PDB entry 7NQD | X-ray diffraction, 2.97 A resolution | chain A

== Chain A ==
Name: TPR_REGION domain-containing protein
Source organism: Marinitoga sp. 1137
UniProtKB: H2J4R1 (H2J4R1_MARPK); residue numbers follow UniProt; this construct covers 109-330
Chain sequence (222 residues; numbered 109 to 330; the number before each row is that of its first residue):
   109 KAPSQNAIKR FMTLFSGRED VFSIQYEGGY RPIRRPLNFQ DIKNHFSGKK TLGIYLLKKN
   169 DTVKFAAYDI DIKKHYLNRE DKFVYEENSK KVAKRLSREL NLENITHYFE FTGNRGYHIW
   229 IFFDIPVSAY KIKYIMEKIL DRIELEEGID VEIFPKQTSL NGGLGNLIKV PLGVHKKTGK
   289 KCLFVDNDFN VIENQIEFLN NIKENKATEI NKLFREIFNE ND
Disordered / not traced: 109-112, 183-185, 283-288, 329-330
Construct notes: variant Gln148 (His in H2J4R1), Asn152 (Asp in H2J4R1), Thr214 (Ile in H2J4R1), Asn319 (Asp in H2J4R1)
What the authors report for this chain:
  - specificity-determining residues: Glu260 (proposed by the authors, not directly observed)
  - mutagenesis - D177A/D179A: abolished catalytic activity
  - mutagenesis - Y138A, K181A/K182A, R223A, H226A, E260A, F262A, K264A, K264A/Q265A/N274A, Q265A, N274A, K277A: decreased catalytic activity

== Summary ==
The paper reports that Y138A, K181A/K182A and R223A, among others, reduce catalytic activity; the specificity
determinant Glu260; 12 substitutions were tested in all.
Chain A is TPR_REGION domain-containing protein (Marinitoga sp. 1137); the structure, Prim-Pol Domain of
CRISPR-associated Prim-Pol (CAPP) from Marinitoga sp. 1137, was determined by X-ray diffraction, deposited
together with 7NQE, 7NQF, 7P9J and 7QAZ.
